8JIB - chains A and E of the 12 polymer chains in the assembly; structure by X-ray diffraction, 3.15 A resolution.

[Chain A (and E)]
Molecule: TK receptor
Source organism: Aedes aegypti
Notes: chain E of this document is another copy of the same molecule, construct and numbering; everything in this record applies to it too
UniProt: Q16G28 (Q16G28_AEDAE); residues 1-681 here = UniProt positions 1-681
Sequence (681 residues; numbered 1 to 681; the number before each row is that of its first residue):
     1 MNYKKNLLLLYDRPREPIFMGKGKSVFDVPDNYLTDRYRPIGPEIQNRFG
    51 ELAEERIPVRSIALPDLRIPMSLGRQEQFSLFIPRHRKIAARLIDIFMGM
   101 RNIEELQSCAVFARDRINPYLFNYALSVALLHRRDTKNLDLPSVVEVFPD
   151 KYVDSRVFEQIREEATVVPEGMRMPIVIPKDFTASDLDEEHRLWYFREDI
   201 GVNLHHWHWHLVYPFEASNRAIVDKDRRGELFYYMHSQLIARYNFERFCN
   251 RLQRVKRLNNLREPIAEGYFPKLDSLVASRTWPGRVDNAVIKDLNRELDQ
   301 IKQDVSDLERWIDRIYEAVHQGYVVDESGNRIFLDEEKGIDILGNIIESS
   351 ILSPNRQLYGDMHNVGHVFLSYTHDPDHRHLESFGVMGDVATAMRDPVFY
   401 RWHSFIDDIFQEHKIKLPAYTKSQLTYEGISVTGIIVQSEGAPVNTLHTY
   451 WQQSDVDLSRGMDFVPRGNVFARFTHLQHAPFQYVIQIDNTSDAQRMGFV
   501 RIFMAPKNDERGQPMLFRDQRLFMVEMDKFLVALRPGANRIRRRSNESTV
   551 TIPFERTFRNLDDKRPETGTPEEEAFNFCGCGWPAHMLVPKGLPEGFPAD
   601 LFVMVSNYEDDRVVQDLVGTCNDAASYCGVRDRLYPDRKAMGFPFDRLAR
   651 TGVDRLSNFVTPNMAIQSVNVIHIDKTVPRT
Disordered / not traced: 560-579, 617-626 (chain E: 560-576, 624-626)
Metal / ion sites: Cu ion site 1: H206, H210, H236; Cu ion site 2: H363, H367, H403

[Chain A / chain E interface]
Residue-residue contacts (17; chain A residue first):
  R101(A) - E609(E)  salt bridge
  R101(A) - D610(E)  salt bridge
  R101(A) - R612(E)  hydrogen bond (backbone-side chain)
  N102(A) - R612(E)
  E105(A) - E609(E)
  R134(A) - V614(E)
  R134(A) - L634(E)
  S328(A) - R331(E)  hydrogen bond
  N330(A) - R331(E)
  I332(A) - N330(E)
  K338(A) - S328(E)  hydrogen bond
  K338(A) - N330(E)
  V614(A) - S218(E)
  V614(A) - R220(E)
  Q615(A) - R220(E)  hydrogen bond (backbone-side chain)
  D616(A) - R220(E)
  D632(A) - R633(E)  salt bridge
Other interface residues (no listed pair), chain A (15 interface residues in all): D135, K137, R633
Other interface residues (no listed pair), chain E (13 interface residues in all): N219, D224

[Overview]
Chain A and chain E form an interface of 15 and 13 residues respectively; the contacts include 4 hydrogen
bonds and 3 salt bridges. Polar pairs include R101(A)-E609(E), R101(A)-D610(E) and D632(A)-R633(E). H206(A),
H210(A) and H236(A) coordinate Cu ion site 1.
Chain A and chain E are both TK receptor (Aedes aegypti); the structure, Crystal Structure of Prophenoloxidase
PPO6 from Aedes aegypti, was determined by X-ray diffraction together with 8JI8 from the same study.
